PDB entry 5KK2 | electron microscopy, 7.30 A resolution (low resolution: residue-level contacts below are approximate; hydrogen-bond / salt-bridge calls are withheld) | chains A and B of the 8 polymer chains in the assembly

== Chain A (and B) ==
Protein: Glutamate receptor 2
From: Rattus norvegicus
Notes: chain B of this document is another copy of the same molecule, construct and numbering; everything in this record applies to it too
UniProt: P19491 (GRIA2_RAT); the construct has insertions or renumbered stretches relative to UniProt, so the offset changes along the chain: -20 to 847 = UniProt 1-868; 854-868 = UniProt 869-883
Chain sequence (889 residues; numbered -20 to 868; the number before each row is that of its first residue; numbers below 1 keep their minus sign (Met-20 is residue -20)):
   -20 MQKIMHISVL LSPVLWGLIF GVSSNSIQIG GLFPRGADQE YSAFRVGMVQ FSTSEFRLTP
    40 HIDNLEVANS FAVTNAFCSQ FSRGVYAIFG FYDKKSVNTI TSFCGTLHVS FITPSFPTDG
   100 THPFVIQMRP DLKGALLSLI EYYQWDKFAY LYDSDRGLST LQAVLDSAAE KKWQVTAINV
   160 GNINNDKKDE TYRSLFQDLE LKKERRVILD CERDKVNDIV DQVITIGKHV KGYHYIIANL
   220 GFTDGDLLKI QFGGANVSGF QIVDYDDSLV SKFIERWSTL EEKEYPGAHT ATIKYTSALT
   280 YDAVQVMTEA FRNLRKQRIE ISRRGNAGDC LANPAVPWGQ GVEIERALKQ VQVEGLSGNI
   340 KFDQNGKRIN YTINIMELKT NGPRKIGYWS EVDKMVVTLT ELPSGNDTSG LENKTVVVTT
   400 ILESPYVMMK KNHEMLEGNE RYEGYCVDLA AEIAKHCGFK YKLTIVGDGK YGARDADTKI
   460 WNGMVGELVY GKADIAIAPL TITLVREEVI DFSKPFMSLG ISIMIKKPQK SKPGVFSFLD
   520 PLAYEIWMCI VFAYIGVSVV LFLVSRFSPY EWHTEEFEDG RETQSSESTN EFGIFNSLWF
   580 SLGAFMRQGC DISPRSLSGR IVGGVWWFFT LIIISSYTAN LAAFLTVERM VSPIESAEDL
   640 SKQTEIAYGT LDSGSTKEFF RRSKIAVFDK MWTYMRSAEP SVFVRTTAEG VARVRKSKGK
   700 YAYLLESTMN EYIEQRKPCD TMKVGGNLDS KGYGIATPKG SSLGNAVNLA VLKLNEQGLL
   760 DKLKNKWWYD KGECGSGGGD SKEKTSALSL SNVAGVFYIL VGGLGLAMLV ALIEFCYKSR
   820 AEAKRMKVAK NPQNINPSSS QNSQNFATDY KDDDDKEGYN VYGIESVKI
Disordered / not traced: -20 to 393, 546-563, 588-589, 632, 777-780, 827-868 (chain B: -20 to 393, 546-563, 588-589, 632, 777-782, 827-868)
Disulfides: Cys718-Cys773
Construct notes: variant Arg586 (Gln607 in P19491); insertion (848-853); conflict Asp854 (Tyr869 in P19491)
Curated features (UniProtKB/Swiss-Prot):
  - region: Ala846, Thr847, Lys855 to Gly862 (Required for interaction with IQSEC1)
  - binding site (L-glutamate): Pro478, Thr480, Arg485, Ser654, Thr655, Glu705
  - site: Arg453 (Interaction with the cone snail toxin Con-ikot-ikot), Ile633 (Crucial to convey clamshell closure to channel opening), Arg660 (Interaction with the cone snail toxin Con-ikot-ikot), Lys752 (Interaction with the cone snail toxin Con-ikot-ikot)
  - modified residue: Ser662 (Phosphoserine), Ser696 (Phosphoserine), Ser839 (Phosphoserine), Ser842 (Phosphoserine), Tyr861 (Phosphotyrosine), Ser865 (Phosphoserine)
  - lipidation (S-palmitoyl cysteine): Cys589, Cys815
  - glycosylation (N-linked (GlcNAc...) asparagine): Asn235, Asn349, Asn385, Asn392

== Chain A / chain B interface ==
Contacting residue pairs - 28 pairs, chain A then chain B:
  Pro520(A) with Leu787(B)
  Leu521(A) with Leu787(B)
  Ile525(A) with Leu787(B); Leu789(B)
  Cys528(A) with Leu789(B)
  Val539(A) with Met807(B)
  Leu542(A) with Met807(B)
  Val543(A) with Met807(B)
  Arg545(A) with Leu811(B)
  Asp590(A) with Asp590(B)
  Ile591(A) with Asp590(B)
  Ile600(A) with Ala806(B)
  Val604(A) with Leu799(B); Leu803(B)
  Trp606(A) with Met585(B)
  Phe607(A) with Met585(B)
  Phe608(A) with Phe796(B); Leu799(B)
  Leu610(A) with Met585(B); Arg586(B)
  Ile611(A) with Phe517(B)
  Ser614(A) with Thr617(B)
  Ala618(A) with Leu620(B); Ala621(B)
  Asn619(A) with Ala786(B); Leu787(B)
  Phe623(A) with Ser785(B)
  Thr643(A) with Ser775(B)
Interface residues without a listed pair, chain A (27 interface residues in all): Ala522, Ser597, Val601, Ala622, Thr672
Interface residues without a listed pair, chain B (23 interface residues in all): Phe584, Leu624, Asp769, Ala810, Phe814

== In short ==
Chain A and chain B form an interface of 27 and 23 residues respectively. Curated annotation (UniProt) lists 6
L-glutamate-binding residues on chain A.
Chain A and chain B are both Glutamate receptor 2 (Rattus norvegicus); the structure, Architecture of fully
occupied GluA2 AMPA receptor - TARP complex elucidated by single particle cryo-electron microscopy, was
determined by electron microscopy.
